Entry 7PSC (X-ray diffraction, 2.44 A resolution); this record covers chains A and B.

[Chain A (and B)]
Name: Dihydrolipoyl dehydrogenase, mitochondrial
From: Homo sapiens
Notes: EC 1.8.1.4; engineered mutation(s): I358T; chain B of this document is another copy of the same molecule, construct and numbering; everything in this record applies to it too
Reference sequence: P09622 (DLDH_HUMAN); residues 1-474 here correspond to UniProt positions 36-509 (UniProt number = residue number + 35)
Sequence (496 residues; row label = number of the first residue in the row; numbers below 1 keep their minus sign (Met-21 is residue -21)):
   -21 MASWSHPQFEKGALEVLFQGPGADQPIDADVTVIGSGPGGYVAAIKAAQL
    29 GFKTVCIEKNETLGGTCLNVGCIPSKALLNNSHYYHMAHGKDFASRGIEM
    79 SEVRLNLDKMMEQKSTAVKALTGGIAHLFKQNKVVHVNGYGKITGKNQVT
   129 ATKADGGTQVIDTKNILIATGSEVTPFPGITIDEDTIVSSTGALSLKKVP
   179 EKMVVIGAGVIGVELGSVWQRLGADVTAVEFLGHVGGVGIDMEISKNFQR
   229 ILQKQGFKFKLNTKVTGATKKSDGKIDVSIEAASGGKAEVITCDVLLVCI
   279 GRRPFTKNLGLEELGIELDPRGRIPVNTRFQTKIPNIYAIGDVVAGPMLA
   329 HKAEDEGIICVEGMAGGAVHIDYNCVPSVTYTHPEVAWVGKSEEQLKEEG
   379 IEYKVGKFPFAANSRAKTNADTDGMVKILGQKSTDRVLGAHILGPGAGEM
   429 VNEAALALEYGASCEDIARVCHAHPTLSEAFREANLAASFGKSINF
Not modelled in the structure: -21 to 0 (chain B: -21 to 2)
Differences from the reference sequence: initiating methionine (-21); expression tag (-20 to 0); variant Thr358 (Ile393 in P09622)
Curated features (UniProtKB/Swiss-Prot):
  - active site: His452 (Proton acceptor)
  - binding site (FAD): Glu36 to Cys45, Lys54, Gly119, Thr148 to Ser150, Asp320, Met326 to His329
  - binding site (NAD(+)): Gly185 to Glu192, Glu208, Val243, Gly279
  - site (Important for interaction with PDHX and activity of multienzyme pyruvate dehydrogenase complex): Asp413, Tyr438
  - modified residue: Lys31 (N6-acetyllysine), Lys69 (N6-acetyllysine), Lys87 (N6-acetyllysine), Lys97 (N6-acetyllysine), Lys108 (N6-acetyllysine), Lys124 (N6-succinyllysine), Lys131 (N6-succinyllysine), Lys238 (N6-succinyllysine), Lys242 (N6-succinyllysine), Ser250 (Phosphoserine), Ser262 (Phosphoserine), Lys311 (N6-acetyllysine), Lys375 (N6-acetyllysine), Lys382 (N6-acetyllysine), Lys385 (N6-acetyllysine), Lys395 (N6-succinyllysine), Ser467 (Phosphoserine), Lys470 (N6-acetyllysine)
Disulfide bonds: Cys45-Cys50
Small-molecule neighbours: FAD (flavin-adenine dinucleotide): Ile12, Gly13, Ser14, Gly15, Pro16, Gly17, Gly18, Ile35, Glu36, Lys37, Asn38, Gly42, Gly43, Thr44, Cys45, Val48, Gly49, Cys50, Ser53, Lys54, Gly117, Tyr118, Gly119, Ala147, Thr148, Gly149, Ser150, Ser168, Leu172, Ile189, Arg280, Phe283, Gly319, Asp320, Met326, Leu327, Ala328, His329, Ala331, Tyr359
Reported in the primary citation:
  - catalytic residues: His452 (citing earlier work)
  - conformationally variable residues: His329, Glu332, Tyr359
  - binding site for flavin-adenine dinucleotide: His329
  - disease-associated variants - G426E, I445M, R447G: decreased catalytic activity
  - disease-associated variants - I12T, G101DEL: abolished catalytic activity
  - disease-associated variants - I12T, G101DEL, M326V, G426E, I445M, R447G, R460G: decreased binding to flavin-adenine dinucleotide
  - disease-associated variants - I12T: decreased stability (proposed by the authors, not directly observed)
  - disease-associated variants - G101DEL: abolished binding to Dihydrolipoyl dehydrogenase, mitochondrial (chain A)
  - disease-associated variants - M326V: decreased binding to Dihydrolipoyl dehydrogenase, mitochondrial (chain A)
  - disease-associated variants - I12T, G101DEL, M326V: decreased expression

[Interface between chain A and chain B]
Contacting residue pairs - 170 pairs, chain A then chain B:
  Tyr19(A) with Asn473(B), hydrogen bond
  Val20(A) with Ile472(B), hydrophobic
  Ile23(A) with Ile472(B)
  Lys24(A) with Leu464(B); Phe468(B); Ile472(B)
  Gln27(A) with Phe468(B); Lys470(B); Ser471(B), hydrogen bond (side chain-backbone); Ile472(B)
  Cys45(A) with His452(B)
  Cys50(A) with Pro453(B), hydrophobic
  Ile51(A) with Thr396(B); His452(B)
  Lys54(A) with Thr396(B); Pro453(B)
  Ala55(A) with Thr396(B)
  Asn58(A) with Arg74(B); Asn397(B), hydrogen bond
  Asn59(A) with Arg74(B), hydrogen bond; Ile76(B)
  Tyr62(A) with Phe71(B); Arg74(B); Ile76(B), hydrophobic
  Tyr63(A) with Ile76(B)
  Ala66(A) with Phe71(B), hydrophobic
  Phe71(A) with Tyr62(B), hydrophobic; Phe71(B), hydrophobic
  Ala72(A) with Lys87(B)
  Ser73(A) with Lys87(B)
  Arg74(A) with Asn59(B), hydrogen bond; Tyr62(B); Met88(B); Gln91(B)
  Gly75(A) with Arg82(B); Leu83(B); Asn84(B), hydrogen bond (backbone-backbone); Lys87(B); Met88(B)
  Ile76(A) with Asn59(B); Tyr62(B), hydrophobic; Tyr63(B); Arg82(B)
  Glu77(A) with Glu80(B); Val81(B); Arg82(B), salt bridge; Asn84(B)
  Met78(A) with Glu80(B)
  Ser79(A) with Ser79(B), hydrogen bond; Glu80(B), hydrogen bond (backbone-backbone); Arg82(B)
  Glu80(A) with Glu77(B); Met78(B); Ser79(B), hydrogen bond
  Val81(A) with Glu77(B)
  Arg82(A) with Gly75(B); Ile76(B); Glu77(B), salt bridge
  Leu83(A) with Gly75(B)
  Asn84(A) with Gly75(B), hydrogen bond (backbone-backbone); Glu77(B), hydrogen bond
  Lys87(A) with Lys69(B); Ala72(B); Ser73(B); Gly75(B)
  Met88(A) with Arg74(B); Gly75(B)
  Gln91(A) with Arg74(B); Thr396(B), hydrogen bond (side chain-backbone); Ala398(B)
  Ala95(A) with Lys395(B)
  Leu106(A) with Ile472(B); Asn473(B); Phe474(B)
  Gln109(A) with Phe474(B), hydrogen bond (side chain-backbone)
  Ala328(A) with His452(B)
  His329(A) with His450(B); Ala451(B); His452(B), hydrogen bond (side chain-backbone)
  Glu332(A) with Glu457(B)
  Asp333(A) with Arg447(B); Cys449(B); Arg460(B), salt bridge
  Cys353(A) with Cys449(B), hydrogen bond (backbone-side chain)
  Val354(A) with Cys449(B), hydrophobic
  Pro355(A) with Cys449(B); Ala451(B), hydrophobic
  Val357(A) with Ala451(B), hydrophobic
  Tyr359(A) with Arg393(B); His452(B), hydrogen bond (side chain-backbone); Pro453(B), hydrogen bond (side chain-backbone); Thr454(B)
  Glu363(A) with Arg393(B), salt bridge
  Ser392(A) with Ile51(B)
  Arg393(A) with Tyr359(B); Glu363(B), salt bridge; Glu427(B), salt bridge
  Lys395(A) with Ala95(B)
  Thr396(A) with Ile51(B); Lys54(B); Ala55(B); Gln91(B), hydrogen bond (backbone-side chain)
  Asn397(A) with Asn58(B), hydrogen bond; Gln91(B)
  Gly426(A) with Thr454(B)
  Glu427(A) with Arg393(B), salt bridge; Thr454(B); Leu455(B), hydrogen bond (side chain-backbone); Ser456(B), hydrogen bond (side chain-backbone)
  Asn430(A) with Glu431(B); His450(B); Ala451(B), hydrogen bond (side chain-backbone); Thr454(B); Ser456(B), hydrogen bond
  Glu431(A) with Asn430(B); Leu434(B)
  Ala433(A) with Cys449(B)
  Leu434(A) with Glu431(B); Ile445(B), hydrophobic; Val448(B), hydrophobic
  Glu437(A) with Val448(B)
  Tyr438(A) with Tyr438(B), hydrophobic; Ala440(B); Asp444(B), hydrogen bond
  Ala440(A) with Tyr438(B)
  Asp444(A) with Tyr438(B), hydrogen bond
  Arg447(A) with Asp333(B)
  Val448(A) with Ala433(B); Leu434(B); Glu437(B)
  Cys449(A) with Asp333(B); Cys353(B), hydrogen bond (side chain-backbone); Val354(B), hydrophobic; Pro355(B); Ala433(B)
  His450(A) with His329(B); Asn430(B)
  Ala451(A) with His329(B); Pro355(B), hydrophobic; Val357(B), hydrophobic; Asn430(B), hydrogen bond (backbone-side chain)
  His452(A) with Cys45(B); His329(B), hydrogen bond (backbone-side chain); Tyr359(B), hydrogen bond (backbone-side chain)
  Pro453(A) with Lys54(B); Tyr359(B), hydrogen bond (backbone-side chain)
  Thr454(A) with Tyr359(B); Gly426(B); Glu427(B); Asn430(B)
  Leu455(A) with Glu427(B), hydrogen bond (backbone-side chain)
  Ser456(A) with Glu427(B), hydrogen bond (backbone-side chain); Asn430(B), hydrogen bond
  Glu457(A) with Glu332(B)
  Arg460(A) with Asp333(B), salt bridge
  Leu464(A) with Lys24(B)
  Phe468(A) with Lys24(B); Gln27(B); Leu28(B), hydrophobic
  Lys470(A) with Gln27(B)
  Ser471(A) with Gln27(B), hydrogen bond (backbone-side chain)
  Ile472(A) with Val20(B), hydrophobic; Ile23(B); Lys24(B); Gln27(B); Leu106(B)
  Asn473(A) with Tyr19(B), hydrogen bond; Leu106(B)
  Phe474(A) with Leu106(B); Gln109(B), hydrogen bond (backbone-side chain)
Interface residues without a listed pair, chain A (88 interface residues in all): Leu28, Met65, Ala98, Leu99, Asn110, Ile336, Ala398, Ala435, Glu461
Interface residues without a listed pair, chain B (88 interface residues in all): Cys50, Met65, Ala66, Ala98, Leu99, Asn110, Ala328, Ala435, Glu461

[Summary]
Chain A and chain B each contribute 88 residues to their interface; the contacts include 36 hydrogen bonds and
8 salt bridges. Among the polar pairs are Glu77(A)-Arg82(B), Asp333(A)-Arg460(B) and Glu363(A)-Arg393(B). From
the paper: the catalytic residue His452(A); I12T, G101DEL and M326V of chain A, among others, reduce binding
to flavin-adenine dinucleotide; 7 substitutions were tested in all.
Chain A and chain B are both Dihydrolipoyl dehydrogenase, mitochondrial (Homo sapiens); the structure, Crystal
structure of the disease-causing I358T mutant of the human dihydrolipoamide dehydrogenase, was determined by
X-ray diffraction.
